Entry 1T4Q (X-ray diffraction, 2.10 A resolution); this record covers chain A.

Chain A:
Protein: Interleukin-1 beta
Source organism: Homo sapiens
Reference sequence: P01584 (IL1B_HUMAN); residues 1-153 here correspond to UniProt positions 117-269 (UniProt number = residue number + 116)
Sequence (153 residues; row label = number of the first residue in the row):
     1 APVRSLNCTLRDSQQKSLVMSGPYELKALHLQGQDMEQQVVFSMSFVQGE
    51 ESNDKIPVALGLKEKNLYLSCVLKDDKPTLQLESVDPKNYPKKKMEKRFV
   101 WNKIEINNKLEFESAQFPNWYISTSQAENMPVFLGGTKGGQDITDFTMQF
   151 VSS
Construct notes: engineered mutation Trp101 (Phe217 in P01584)
UniProt features mapped onto this chain:
  - motif: Phe112 to Ser125 (Involved in interaction with TMED10 C-terminus)
  - site: Arg4 (Involved in receptor binding), Lys55 (Important for interaction with integrin), Lys63 (Important for interaction with integrin), Lys65 (Important for interaction with integrin), Lys74 (Important for interaction with integrin), Lys88 (Important for interaction with integrin)
Reported in the primary citation:
  - mutagenesis - F101W: decreased stability
  - contacts within the chain: Leu69-Trp101

Overview:
The paper reports that F101W reduces stability; contacts within the chain involving Leu69 and Trp101.
Chain A is Interleukin-1 beta (Homo sapiens); the structure, Interleukin 1 beta F101W, was determined by X-ray
diffraction, deposited together with 1TP0, 1TOO, 1TWE, 1TWM and 1S0L.
